8U14 - chains J and C of the 12 polymer chains in the assembly; structure by electron microscopy, 3.90 A resolution.

# Chain J
Molecule: 147-nt DNA strand
From: Homo sapiens
Sequence (147 nucleotides; each row starts with the number of its first residue; numbers below 1 keep their minus sign (DA-73 is residue -73)):
   -73 ATCGGATGTATATATCTGACACGTGCCTGGAGACTAGGGAGTAATCCCCT
   -23 TGGCGGTTAAAACGCGGGGGACAGCGCGTACGTGCGTTTAAGCGGTGCTA
    27 GAGCTGTCTACGACCAATTGAGCGGCCTCGGCACCGGGATTCTCGAT
Disordered / not traced: -73

# Chain C
Protein: Histone H2A type 1-B/E
From: Homo sapiens
UniProtKB: P04908 (H2A1B_HUMAN); residues 12-129 here correspond to UniProt positions 13-130 (UniProt number = residue number + 1)
Amino-acid sequence (119 residues; numbered 11 to 129; the number before each row is that of its first residue):
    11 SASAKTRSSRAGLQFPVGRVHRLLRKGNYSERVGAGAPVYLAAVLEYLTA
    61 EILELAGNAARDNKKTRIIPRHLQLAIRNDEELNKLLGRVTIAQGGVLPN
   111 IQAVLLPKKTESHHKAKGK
Disordered / not traced: 120-129
Differences from the reference sequence: expression tag (11); engineered mutation Ser13 (Lys14 in P04908)
Curated features (UniProtKB/Swiss-Prot):
  - modified residue: Lys36 (N6-(2-hydroxyisobutyryl)lysine), Lys74 (N6-(2-hydroxyisobutyryl)lysine), Lys75 (N6-(2-hydroxyisobutyryl)lysine), Lys95 (N6-(2-hydroxyisobutyryl)lysine), Gln104 (N5-methylglutamine), Lys118 (N6-(2-hydroxyisobutyryl)lysine), Lys119 (N6-crotonyllysine), Thr120 (Phosphothreonine), Lys125 (N6-crotonyllysine)
  - cross-link (Glycyl lysine isopeptide (Lys-Gly)): Lys15 (interchain with G-Cter in ubiquitin), Lys119 (interchain with G-Cter in ubiquitin)

# Interface between chain J and chain C
Contacting residue pairs (14):
  DG38(J) - Arg42(C)  phosphate contact
  DG38(J) - Val43(C)  sugar contact
  DG38(J) - Gly44(C)  phosphate contact
  DG38(J) - Ala45(C)  hydrogen bond to the phosphate
  DA39(J) - Arg35(C)  salt bridge to the phosphate
  DA39(J) - Arg42(C)  phosphate contact
  DA39(J) - Val43(C)  hydrogen bond to the phosphate
  DG48(J) - Arg29(C)  hydrogen bond to the phosphate
  DC49(J) - Arg29(C)  salt bridge to the phosphate
  DG57(J) - Thr76(C)  phosphate contact
  DG57(J) - Arg77(C)  sugar contact
  DC58(J) - Lys75(C)  phosphate contact
  DC58(J) - Thr76(C)  hydrogen bond to the phosphate
  DC58(J) - Arg77(C)  hydrogen bond to the phosphate
Interface residues without a listed pair, chain J (8 interface residues in all): DA47, DA59
Interface residues without a listed pair, chain C (12 interface residues in all): Thr16, Glu41, Gly46

# Overview
8 residues of chain J face 12 of chain C across their interface, with 5 hydrogen bonds and 2 salt bridges.
Polar pairs include DG38(J)-Ala45(C), DA39(J)-Val43(C) and DG48(J)-Arg29(C).
Chain J is a 147-nt DNA strand and chain C is Histone H2A type 1-B/E, both from Homo sapiens; the structure,
Cryo-EM structure of the human nucleosome core particle ubiquitylated at histone H2A lysine 15 in complex ...,
was determined by electron microscopy together with 8SMW, 8SMX, 8SMY, 8SMZ, 8SN0, 8SN1 and 3 further entries
from the same study.
